Entry 7LT3 (electron microscopy, 4.60 A resolution (low resolution: residue-level contacts below are approximate; hydrogen-bond / salt-bridge calls are withheld)); this record covers chains A and E of the 20 polymer chains in the assembly.

Chain A:
Molecule: X-ray repair cross-complementing protein 6
Organism: Homo sapiens
Notes: EC 3.6.4.-, 4.2.99.-
UniProt: P12956 (XRCC6_HUMAN); residues 1-609 here = UniProt positions 1-609
Sequence (609 residues; numbered 1 to 609; the number before each row is that of its first residue):
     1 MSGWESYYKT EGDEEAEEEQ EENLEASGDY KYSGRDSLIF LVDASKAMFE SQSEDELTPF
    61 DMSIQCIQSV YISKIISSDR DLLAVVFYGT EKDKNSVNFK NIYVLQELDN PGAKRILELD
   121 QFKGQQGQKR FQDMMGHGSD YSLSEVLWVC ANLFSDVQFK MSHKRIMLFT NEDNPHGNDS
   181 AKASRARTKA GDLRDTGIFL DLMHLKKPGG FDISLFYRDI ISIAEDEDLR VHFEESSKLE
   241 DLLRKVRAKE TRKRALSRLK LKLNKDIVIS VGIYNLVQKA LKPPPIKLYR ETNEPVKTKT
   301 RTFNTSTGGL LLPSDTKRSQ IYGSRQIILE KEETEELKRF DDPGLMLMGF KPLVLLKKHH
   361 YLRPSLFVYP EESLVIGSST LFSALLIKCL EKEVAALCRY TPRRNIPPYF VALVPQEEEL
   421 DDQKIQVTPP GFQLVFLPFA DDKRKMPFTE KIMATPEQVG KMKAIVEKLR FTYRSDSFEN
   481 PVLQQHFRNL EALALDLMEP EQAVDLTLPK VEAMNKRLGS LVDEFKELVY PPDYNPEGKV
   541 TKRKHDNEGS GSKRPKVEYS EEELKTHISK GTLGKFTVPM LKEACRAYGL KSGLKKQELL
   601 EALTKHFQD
Disordered / not traced: 1-29, 223-230, 535-609
UniProt features mapped onto this chain:
  - region: Val578 to Glu583 (Interaction with BAX)
  - active site: Lys31 (Schiff-base intermediate with DNA)
  - modified residue: Ser2 (N-acetylserine), Ser6 (Phosphoserine), Ser27 (Phosphoserine), Lys31 (N6-acetyllysine), Ser51 (Phosphoserine), Ser306 (Phosphoserine), Lys317 (N6-acetyllysine), Lys331 (N6-acetyllysine), Lys338 (N6-acetyllysine), Thr455 (Phosphothreonine), Lys461 (N6-acetyllysine), Ser477 (Phosphoserine), Ser520 (Phosphoserine), Lys539 (N6-acetyllysine), Lys542 (N6-acetyllysine), Lys544 (N6-acetyllysine), Ser550 (Phosphoserine), Lys553 (N6-acetyllysine), Lys556 (N6-acetyllysine), Ser560 (Phosphoserine) and 1 more in UniProt
  - cross-link (Glycyl lysine isopeptide (Lys-Gly)): Lys287 (interchain with G-Cter in SUMO2), Lys317 (interchain with G-Cter in SUMO2), Lys556 (interchain with G-Cter in SUMO2)
  - mutagenesis: Lys31 (K31A: Diminishes the ability to form a Schiff base. Abolishes adduct formation; when associated with A-160 and A-164), Lys160 (K160A: Abolishes adduct formation; when associated with A-31 and A-160), Lys164 (K164A: Abolishes adduct formation; when associated with A-31 and A-164), Lys539 (K539Q: Complete loss of suppression of BAX-induced apoptosis; K539R: No effect on suppression of BAX-induced apoptosis), Lys542 (K542Q: Complete loss of suppression of BAX-induced apoptosis; K542R: No effect on suppression of BAX-induced apoptosis), Lys544 (K544R: No effect on suppression of BAX-induced apoptosis), Lys553 (K553Q: Partial loss of suppression of BAX-induced apoptosis; K553R: No effect on suppression of BAX-induced apoptosis), Lys556 (K556R: No effect on suppression of BAX-induced apoptosis), Lys570 (K570R: Loss of methylation; loss of anti-apoptotic activity; no effect on XRCC5 stabilization)

Chain E:
Molecule: 30-nt DNA strand
Sequence (30 nucleotides; each row starts with the number of its first residue):
     1 GTGTAATCTA CTGACATCAG AGTTCTTAGA

Chain A / chain E interface:
Contacting residue pairs - 7 pairs, chain A then chain E:
  Arg80(A) - DA14(E)
  Lys249(A) - DC15(E)
  Thr251(A) - DC15(E)
  Arg254(A) - DC15(E)
  Leu256(A) - DA16(E)
  Gln278(A) - DA16(E)
  Arg363(A) - DC18(E)
Interface residues without a listed pair, chain A (10 interface residues in all): Tyr32, Asn275, Lys338
Interface residues without a listed pair, chain E (6 interface residues in all): DT17, DA19

Summary:
10 residues of chain A face 6 of chain E across their interface. UniProt lists active-site residue Lys31(A)
and 9 mutagenesis sites on chain A.
Here chain A is X-ray repair cross-complementing protein 6 (Homo sapiens) and chain E is a 30-nt DNA strand.
Entry 7LT3 (NHEJ Long-range synaptic complex) was determined by electron microscopy together with 7LSY from
the same study.
